PDB entry 6V9Y | electron microscopy, 3.60 A resolution | chains B and C of the 4 polymer chains in the assembly

== Chain B (and C) ==
Protein: Transient receptor potential cation channel subfamily A member 1
Organism: Homo sapiens
Notes: chain C of this document is another copy of the same molecule, construct and numbering; everything in this record applies to it too
UniProt: O75762 (TRPA1_HUMAN); numbering as in UniProt (aligned over 1-1119)
Sequence (1119 residues; each row starts with the number of its first residue):
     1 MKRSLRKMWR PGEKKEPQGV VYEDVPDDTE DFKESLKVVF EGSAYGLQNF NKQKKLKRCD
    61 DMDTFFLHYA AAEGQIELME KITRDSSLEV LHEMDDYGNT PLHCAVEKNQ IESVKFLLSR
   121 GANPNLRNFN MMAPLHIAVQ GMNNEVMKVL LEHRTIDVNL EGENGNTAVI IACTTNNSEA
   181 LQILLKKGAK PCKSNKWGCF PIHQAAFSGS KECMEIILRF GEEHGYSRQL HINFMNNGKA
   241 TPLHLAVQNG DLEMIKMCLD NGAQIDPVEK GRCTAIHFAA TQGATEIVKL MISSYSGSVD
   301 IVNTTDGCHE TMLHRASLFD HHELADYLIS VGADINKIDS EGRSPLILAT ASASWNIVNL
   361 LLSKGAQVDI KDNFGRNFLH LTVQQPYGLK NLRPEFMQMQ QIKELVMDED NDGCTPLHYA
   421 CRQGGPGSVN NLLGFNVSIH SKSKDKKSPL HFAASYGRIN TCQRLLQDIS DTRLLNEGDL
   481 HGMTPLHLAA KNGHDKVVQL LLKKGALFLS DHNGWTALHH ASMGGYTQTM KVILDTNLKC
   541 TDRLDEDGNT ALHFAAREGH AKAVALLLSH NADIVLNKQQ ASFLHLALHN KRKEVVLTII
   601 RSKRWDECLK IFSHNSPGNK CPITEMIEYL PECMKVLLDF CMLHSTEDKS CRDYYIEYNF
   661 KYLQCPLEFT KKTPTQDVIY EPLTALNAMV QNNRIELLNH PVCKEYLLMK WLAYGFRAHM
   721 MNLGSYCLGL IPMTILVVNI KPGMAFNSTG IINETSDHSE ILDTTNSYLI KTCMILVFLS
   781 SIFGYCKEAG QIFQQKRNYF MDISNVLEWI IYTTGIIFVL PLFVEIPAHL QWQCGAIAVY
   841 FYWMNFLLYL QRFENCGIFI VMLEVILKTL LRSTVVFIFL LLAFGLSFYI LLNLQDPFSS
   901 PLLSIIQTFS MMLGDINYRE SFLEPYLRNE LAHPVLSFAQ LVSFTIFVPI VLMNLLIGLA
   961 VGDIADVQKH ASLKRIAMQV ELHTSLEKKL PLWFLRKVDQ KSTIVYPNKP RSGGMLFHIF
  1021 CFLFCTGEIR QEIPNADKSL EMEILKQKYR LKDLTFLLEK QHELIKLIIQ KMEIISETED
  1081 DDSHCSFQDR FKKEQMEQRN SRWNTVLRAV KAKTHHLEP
Disordered / not traced: 1-446, 666-679, 748-766, 794-801, 1010-1038, 1079-1119
Differences from the reference sequence: engineered mutation Asp-966 (Glu in O75762)
Swiss-Prot annotation at these positions:
  - binding site ((E)-cinnamaldehyde): Cys-414, Cys-421, Cys-621, Cys-641, Cys-665, Lys-710
  - binding site (Ca(2+)): Glu-788, Gln-791, Asn-805, Glu-808
  - binding site (a 1,2-diacyl-sn-glycero-3-phospho-(1D-myo-inositol)): Lys-1046 to Lys-1052
  - site: Lys-620 (Required for C-621 reactivity), Cys-621 (Essential for electrophile activation. Sensor for electrophilic agents), Pro-622 (Key residue for activation by the scorpion wasabi receptor toxin), Met-634 (Important residue for activation by the scorpion wasabi receptor toxin), Thr-646 (Important residue for activation by the scorpion wasabi receptor toxin), Cys-665 (Important for electrophile activation), Asp-915 (Crucial for calcium permeation)
  - modified residue: Pro-394 (4-hydroxyproline), Cys-633 (Cysteine sulfenic acid (-SOH)), Cys-856 (Cysteine sulfenic acid (-SOH))
  - glycosylation (N-linked (GlcNAc...) asparagine): Asn-747, Asn-753
  - natural variant: Asn-855 (N855S: In FEPS1)
  - mutagenesis: Cys-173 (C173S: Decrease in activation by hyperoxia and diallyl disulfide), Cys-192 (C192S: Decrease in activation by hyperoxia and diallyl disulfide), Pro-394 (P394A: Loss of answer to hypoxia and hydroxylase inhibitor DMOG, but not to AITC and hyperoxia), Lys-620 (K620A: Important decrease in electrophile-evoked response), Cys-621 (C621A/S: Do not exhibit detectable current upon electrophile stimulation. No change in answer to hyperoxia and diallyl disulfide. Do not exhibit detectable currents upon stimulation with agonist JT010), Pro-622 (P622A: Loss of activation by the scorpion wasabi receptor toxin), Cys-633 (C633S: Decrease in activation by hyperoxia and diallyl disulfide. Important decrease in activation by hyperoxia and diallyl disulfide; when associated with S-856), Met-634 (M634L: Loss of activation by the scorpion wasabi receptor toxin), Cys-641 (C641A/S: Decrease in electrophile-evoked and hyperoxia response; C641S: Does not affect activation by electrophiles), Thr-646 (T646P: Loss of activation by the scorpion wasabi receptor toxin), Cys-665 (C665A/L/S: Decrease in electrophile-evoked and hyperoxia response. Does not affect covalent agonist BITC electrophile-evoked), Glu-788 (E788S: Lacks calcium-mediated potentiation but retains calcium-mediated desensitization. Lacks calcium-mediated potentiation and lacks calcium-mediated desensitization ...), 6 further mutagenesis entries in UniProt
What the authors report for this chain:
  - mutagenesis - C621S, C621S/C641S, C621S/C665S, C641S/C665S, K671A: abolished signaling in response to IA
  - mutagenesis - C641S: unchanged signaling
  - mutagenesis - C665S: decreased signaling in response to IA
  - mutagenesis - C665S: unchanged signaling in response to BIA
  - mutagenesis - C641S/C665S: unchanged binding to BIA
  - mutagenesis - K671A (EC50 = 344): decreased signaling in response to AITC
  - mutagenesis - E788S: abolished signaling in response to calcium
  - mutagenesis - E788S: abolished signaling in response to carbachol

== Chain B / chain C interface ==
Pairs across the interface (115):
  Arg-872(B) / Asn-855(C)
  Arg-872(B) / Phe-859(C)
  Ser-873(B) / Phe-859(C)
  Val-875(B) / Cys-856(C)  hydrophobic
  Val-876(B) / Leu-847(C)
  Val-876(B) / Cys-856(C)  hydrophobic
  Val-876(B) / Ile-860(C)  hydrophobic
  Phe-877(B) / Phe-859(C)
  Phe-877(B) / Leu-863(C)  hydrophobic
  Phe-879(B) / Trp-843(C)  hydrophobic
  Phe-879(B) / Phe-846(C)  hydrophobic
  Phe-879(B) / Leu-847(C)  hydrophobic
  Phe-879(B) / Leu-850(C)  hydrophobic
  Leu-880(B) / Met-844(C)  hydrophobic
  Leu-880(B) / Leu-847(C)  hydrophobic
  Ala-883(B) / Tyr-840(C)
  Ala-883(B) / Trp-843(C)  hydrophobic
  Phe-884(B) / Tyr-840(C)  hydrophobic
  Phe-884(B) / Met-844(C)  hydrophobic
  Leu-886(B) / Thr-734(C)
  Leu-886(B) / Val-839(C)  hydrophobic
  Leu-886(B) / Trp-843(C)
  Ser-887(B) / Ala-836(C)
  Ser-887(B) / Tyr-840(C)
  Tyr-889(B) / Val-737(C)
  Tyr-889(B) / Pro-742(C)
  Ile-890(B) / Val-737(C)  hydrophobic
  Ile-890(B) / Pro-742(C)  hydrophobic
  Ile-890(B) / Trp-832(C)  hydrophobic
  Ile-890(B) / Ala-836(C)  hydrophobic
  Leu-891(B) / Ala-836(C)  hydrophobic
  Asn-893(B) / Lys-741(C)
  Asn-893(B) / Pro-742(C)
  Gly-914(B) / Leu-913(C)
  Ile-916(B) / Leu-913(C)  hydrophobic
  Ile-916(B) / Asp-915(C)
  Tyr-918(B) / Leu-903(C)
  Tyr-918(B) / Ile-906(C)
  Tyr-918(B) / Gln-907(C)  hydrogen bond (side chain-backbone)
  Tyr-918(B) / Ser-910(C)
  Arg-919(B) / Pro-897(C)
  Arg-919(B) / Gln-907(C)
  Arg-919(B) / Asn-917(C)  hydrogen bond
  Arg-919(B) / Glu-920(C)
  Leu-923(B) / Leu-903(C)  hydrophobic
  Leu-927(B) / Asp-896(C)
  Ala-932(B) / His-829(C)
  His-933(B) / His-829(C)
  Leu-936(B) / Gln-833(C)
  Phe-938(B) / Ile-906(C)  hydrophobic
  Gln-940(B) / Tyr-840(C)
  Val-942(B) / Phe-909(C)  hydrophobic
  Thr-945(B) / Phe-909(C)
  Thr-945(B) / Leu-913(C)
  Ile-946(B) / Phe-909(C)  hydrophobic
  Phe-947(B) / Met-844(C)  hydrophobic
  Phe-947(B) / Leu-867(C)  hydrophobic
  Pro-949(B) / Leu-913(C)  hydrophobic
  Ile-950(B) / Leu-870(C)  hydrophobic
  Ile-950(B) / Met-912(C)  hydrophobic
  Ile-950(B) / Leu-956(C)  hydrophobic
  Val-951(B) / Leu-863(C)  hydrophobic
  Leu-952(B) / Leu-863(C)  hydrophobic
  Asn-954(B) / Leu-956(C)
  Asn-954(B) / Ile-957(C)
  Asn-954(B) / Ala-960(C)
  Leu-955(B) / Met-862(C)  hydrophobic
  Leu-955(B) / Leu-863(C)
  Leu-955(B) / Ile-866(C)  hydrophobic
  Leu-955(B) / Ile-964(C)
  Ile-957(B) / Ile-957(C)  hydrophobic
  Gly-958(B) / Val-961(C)
  Gly-958(B) / Ile-964(C)
  Leu-959(B) / Phe-859(C)  hydrophobic
  Leu-959(B) / Met-862(C)  hydrophobic
  Leu-959(B) / Gln-968(C)
  Leu-1040(B) / Leu-1040(C)  hydrophobic
  Ile-1044(B) / Glu-1043(C)
  Ile-1044(B) / Ile-1044(C)  hydrophobic
  Ile-1044(B) / Gln-1047(C)
  Gln-1047(B) / Gln-1047(C)
  Lys-1048(B) / Glu-1043(C)
  Lys-1048(B) / Gln-1047(C)
  Lys-1048(B) / Arg-1050(C)
  Leu-1051(B) / Gln-1047(C)
  Leu-1051(B) / Arg-1050(C)
  Leu-1054(B) / Leu-1054(C)  hydrophobic
  Thr-1055(B) / Leu-1054(C)
  Leu-1058(B) / Leu-1057(C)  hydrophobic
  Leu-1058(B) / Leu-1058(C)  hydrophobic
  Leu-1058(B) / Gln-1061(C)
  Glu-1059(B) / Leu-1057(C)
  Gln-1061(B) / Gln-1061(C)
  His-1062(B) / Gln-1061(C)
  Ile-1065(B) / Gln-1061(C)
  Ile-1065(B) / Leu-1064(C)  hydrophobic
  Ile-1065(B) / Ile-1065(C)  hydrophobic
  Lys-1066(B) / Asn-492(C)
  Lys-1066(B) / Tyr-526(C)  hydrogen bond
  Ile-1068(B) / Ile-1068(C)  hydrophobic
  Ile-1069(B) / Tyr-456(C)  hydrophobic
  Ile-1069(B) / Arg-458(C)  hydrogen bond (backbone-side chain)
  Ile-1069(B) / Leu-1064(C)  hydrophobic
  Ile-1069(B) / Ile-1068(C)  hydrophobic
  Gln-1070(B) / Tyr-456(C)
  Gln-1070(B) / Gly-457(C)
  Gln-1070(B) / Arg-458(C)
  Met-1072(B) / Arg-458(C)  hydrogen bond (backbone-side chain)
  Met-1072(B) / Ile-1068(C)  hydrophobic
  Met-1072(B) / Lys-1071(C)
  Glu-1073(B) / Glu-1073(C)
  Ile-1074(B) / Arg-458(C)
  Ile-1074(B) / Lys-1071(C)
  Ser-1076(B) / Glu-1073(C)
  Glu-1077(B) / Lys-1071(C)
Also at the interface, not in a pair above, chain B (72 interface residues in all): Thr-869, Leu-882, Pro-901, Asn-917, Tyr-926, Ser-943, Val-961, Gly-962, Asp-963, Leu-1045, Lys-1052, Thr-1078
Also at the interface, not in a pair above, chain C (73 interface residues in all): Phe-452, Ile-459, His-494, Val-738, Ile-740, Ile-837, Ser-921, Met-953, Lys-1046, Leu-1051, Gln-1070, Met-1072

== Summary ==
Chain B and chain C form an interface of 72 and 73 residues respectively; the contacts include 5 hydrogen
bonds. Polar contacts include Tyr-918(B)/Gln-907(C), Arg-919(B)/Asn-917(C) and Lys-1066(B)/Tyr-526(C). The
paper reports that C621S, C621S/C641S and C621S/C665S of chain B, among others, abolish signaling in response
to IA; C665S of chain B reduces signaling in response to IA; 8 substitutions were tested in all.
Both chains are Transient receptor potential cation channel subfamily A member 1 (Homo sapiens). Entry 6V9Y
(Structure of TRPA1 bound with A-967079, PMAL-C8) was determined by electron microscopy, deposited together
with 6V9V, 6V9W and 6V9X.
